PDB entry 2WVW | electron microscopy, 9.00 A resolution (very low resolution: no residue pairs are listed; an interface is given only as per-side residue counts) | chains A and H of the 24 polymer chains in the assembly

# Chain A (and H)
Protein: Ribulose bisphosphate carboxylase large chain
Source organism: Synechococcus elongatus
Notes: EC 4.1.1.39; chain H of this document is another copy of the same molecule, construct and numbering; everything in this record applies to it too
UniProtKB: P00880 (RBL_SYNP6); residues 4-475 here correspond to UniProt positions 1-472 (UniProt number = residue number - 3)
Amino-acid sequence (472 residues; row label = number of the first residue in the row):
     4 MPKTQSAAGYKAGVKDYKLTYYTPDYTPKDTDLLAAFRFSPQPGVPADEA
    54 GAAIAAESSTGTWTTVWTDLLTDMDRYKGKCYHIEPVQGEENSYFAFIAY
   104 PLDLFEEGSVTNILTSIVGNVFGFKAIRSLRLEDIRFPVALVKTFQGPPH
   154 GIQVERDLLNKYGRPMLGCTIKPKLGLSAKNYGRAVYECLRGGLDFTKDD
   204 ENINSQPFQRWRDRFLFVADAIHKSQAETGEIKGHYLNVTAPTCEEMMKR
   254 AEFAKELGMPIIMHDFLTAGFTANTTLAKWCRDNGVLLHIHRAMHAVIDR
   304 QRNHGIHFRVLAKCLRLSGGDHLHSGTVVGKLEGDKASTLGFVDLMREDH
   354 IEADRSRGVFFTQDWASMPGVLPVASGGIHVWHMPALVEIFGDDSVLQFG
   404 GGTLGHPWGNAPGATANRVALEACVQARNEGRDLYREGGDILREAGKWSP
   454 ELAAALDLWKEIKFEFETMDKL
Not modelled in the structure: 4-8
Swiss-Prot annotation at these positions:
  - motif: Glu464 to Glu470 (Interacts with RbcX2)
  - active site (Proton acceptor): Lys175, His294
  - binding site (substrate): Asn123, Thr173, Lys177, Arg295, His327, Ser379
  - binding site (Mg(2+)): Lys201, Asp203, Glu204
  - site: Lys334 (Transition state stabilizer)
  - modified residue: Lys201 (N6-carboxylysine)

# How chain A and chain H interact
Disulfides between the chains: Cys247(A)-Cys247(H)
At this resolution (9 A) residue pairs are not listed: 108 residues of chain A and 108 of chain H lie at the interface.

# Summary
The chain A/chain H interface involves 108 residues from each chain. UniProt lists active-site residues
Lys175(A) and His294(A), 6 substrate-binding residues and 3 Mg2+-binding residues on chain A.
Chain A and chain H are both Ribulose bisphosphate carboxylase large chain (Synechococcus elongatus); the
structure, Cryo-EM structure of the RbcL-RbcX complex, was determined by electron microscopy (same publication
as 3HYB).
